Entry 7NJM (electron microscopy, 2.84 A resolution); this record covers chains G and H of the 20 polymer chains in the assembly.

# Chain G
Name: ATP synthase gamma chain
Source organism: Mycobacterium smegmatis (strain ATCC 700084 / mc(2)155)
UniProtKB: A0R201 (ATPG_MYCS2); residue numbers follow UniProt; this construct covers 1-307
Amino-acid sequence (307 residues; row label = number of the first residue in the row):
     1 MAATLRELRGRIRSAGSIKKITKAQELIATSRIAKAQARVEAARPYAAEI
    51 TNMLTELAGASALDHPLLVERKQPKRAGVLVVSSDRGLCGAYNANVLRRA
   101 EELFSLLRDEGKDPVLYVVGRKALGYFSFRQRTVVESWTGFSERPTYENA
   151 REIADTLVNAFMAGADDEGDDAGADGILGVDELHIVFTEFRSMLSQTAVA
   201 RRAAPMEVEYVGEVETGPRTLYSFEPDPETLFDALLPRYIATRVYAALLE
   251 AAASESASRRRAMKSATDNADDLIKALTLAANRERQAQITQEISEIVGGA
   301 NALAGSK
Not modelled in the structure: 1-2, 214-216, 305-307

# Chain H
Name: ATP synthase epsilon chain
Source organism: Mycobacterium smegmatis (strain ATCC 700084 / mc(2)155)
UniProtKB: A0R1Z9 (ATPE_MYCS2); numbering as in UniProt (aligned over 1-121)
Amino-acid sequence (121 residues; each row starts with the number of its first residue):
     1 MADLNVEIVAVERELWSGPATFVFTRTTAGEIGILPRHIPLVAQLVDDAM
    51 VRVEREGEDDLRIAVDGGFLSVTEETVRILVENAQFESEIDADAAKEDAA
   101 SDDERTAAWGRARLRALGQID
Not modelled in the structure: 1-2, 121

# Interface between chain G and chain H
Contacting residue pairs (46):
  Arg39(G) - Glu12(H)  salt bridge
  Ala42(G) - Glu12(H)
  Ala42(G) - Arg13(H)
  Ala43(G) - Val11(H)
  Ala43(G) - Glu12(H)
  Tyr46(G) - Val9(H)  hydrophobic
  Tyr46(G) - Ala10(H)
  Tyr46(G) - Val11(H)
  Tyr46(G) - Leu80(H)  hydrophobic
  Glu49(G) - Arg78(H)
  Glu49(G) - Leu80(H)
  Met53(G) - Val42(H)  hydrophobic
  Met53(G) - Phe69(H)
  Met53(G) - Ser71(H)
  Met53(G) - Leu80(H)  hydrophobic
  Leu57(G) - Val42(H)  hydrophobic
  Thr146(G) - Glu12(H)
  Tyr147(G) - Val11(H)  hydrophobic
  Tyr147(G) - Glu12(H)  hydrogen bond (backbone-side chain)
  Tyr147(G) - Glu82(H)  hydrogen bond
  Glu148(G) - Glu12(H)
  Arg151(G) - Glu82(H)
  Arg151(G) - Arg105(H)
  Thr220(G) - Pro40(H)
  Thr220(G) - Glu74(H)
  Tyr222(G) - Pro40(H)  hydrophobic
  Tyr222(G) - Leu41(H)
  Tyr222(G) - Val42(H)  hydrophobic
  Tyr222(G) - Val72(H)
  Tyr222(G) - Thr73(H)
  Ser223(G) - Pro40(H)  hydrogen bond (backbone-backbone)
  Ser223(G) - Leu41(H)
  Ser223(G) - Val42(H)  hydrogen bond (backbone-backbone)
  Phe224(G) - Val42(H)
  Glu225(G) - Thr28(H)
  Glu225(G) - Leu41(H)
  Glu225(G) - Val42(H)  hydrogen bond (backbone-backbone)
  Glu225(G) - Ala43(H)
  Pro226(G) - Thr28(H)
  Leu231(G) - Val42(H)
  Leu231(G) - Gln44(H)
  Ala234(G) - Gln44(H)
  Arg238(G) - Phe69(H)
  Arg238(G) - Glu82(H)  salt bridge
  Tyr245(G) - Val11(H)  hydrophobic
  Tyr245(G) - Glu12(H)
Also at the interface, not in a pair above, chain G (22 interface residues in all): Leu235
Also at the interface, not in a pair above, chain H (24 interface residues in all): Glu14, Leu70, Val81, Asn83

# Summary
The interface between chain G and chain H involves 22 residues on one side and 24 on the other; the contacts
include 5 hydrogen bonds and 2 salt bridges. Polar pairs include Arg39(G)-Glu12(H), Arg238(G)-Glu82(H) and
Tyr147(G)-Glu12(H).
Here chain G is ATP synthase gamma chain and chain H is ATP synthase epsilon chain, both from Mycobacterium
smegmatis (strain ATCC 700084 / mc(2)155). Entry 7NJM (Mycobacterium smegmatis ATP synthase state 1c) was
determined by electron microscopy, deposited together with 7NJK, 7NJL, 7NJN, 7NJO, 7NJP, 7NJQ and 20 further
entries.
